PDB entry 4MRT | X-ray diffraction, 2.00 A resolution | chains C and A

== Chain C ==
Protein: Tyrocidine synthase 3
Organism: Brevibacillus parabrevis
Notes: fragment: Peptidyl carrier protein domain
UniProt: O30409 (TYCC_BREPA); residues 8-83 here correspond to UniProt positions 3038-3113 (UniProt number = residue number + 3030)
Sequence (90 residues; row label = number of the first residue in the row):
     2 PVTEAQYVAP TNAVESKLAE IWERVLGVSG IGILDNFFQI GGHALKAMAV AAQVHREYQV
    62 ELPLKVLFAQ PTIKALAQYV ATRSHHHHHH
Disordered / not traced: 2-7, 85-91
Construct notes: expression tag (2-7, 86-91); engineered mutation Ala45 (Ser3075 in O30409); cloning artifact (84-85)
Residues lining bound ligands: coenzyme A (COA): His44, Ala45, Lys66, Phe69, Ala70
From the paper describing this entry:
  - mutagenesis - G42A: increased catalytic activity with 4'-phosphopantetheinyl transferase sfp (chain A)
  - mutagenesis - G42A: abolished expression
  - mutagenesis - G42A/S45A (Kd 89.7 uM): decreased binding to 4'-phosphopantetheinyl transferase sfp (chain A)

== Chain A ==
Protein: 4'-phosphopantetheinyl transferase sfp
Organism: Bacillus subtilis subsp. subtilis
Notes: EC 2.7.8.-
UniProt: P39135 (SFP_BACSU); residues 1-224 here = UniProt positions 1-224
Sequence (232 residues; each row starts with the number of its first residue):
     1 MKIYGIYMDR PLSQEENERF MTFISPEKRE KCRRFYHKED AHRTLLGDVL VRSVISRQYQ
    61 LDKSDIRFST QEYGKPCIPD LPDAHFNISH SGRWVIGAFD SQPIGIDIEK TKPISLEIAK
   121 RFFSKTEYSD LLAKDKDEQT DYFYHLWSMK ESFIKQEGKG LSLPLDSFSV RLHQDGQVSI
   181 ELPDSHSPCY IKTYEVDPGY KMAVCAAHPD FPEDITMVSY EELLRSHHHH HH
Disordered / not traced: 226-232
Construct notes: variant Thr22 (Ser in P39135), Gly97 (Cys in P39135); cloning artifact (225-226); expression tag (227-232)
Ion coordination: Mg2+ site 1: His90 (together with coenzyme A); Mg2+ site 2: Asp107, Glu151 (together with coenzyme A)
Residues lining bound ligands: coenzyme A (COA): Lys31, Thr44, Glu72, Tyr73, Gly74, Lys75, Pro76, Asn87, Ile88, Ser89, His90, Asp107, Glu109, Glu151, Ile154, Lys155, Gly158, Lys159, Gly160, Leu161, Ser162
UniProt features mapped onto this chain:
  - region: Gly158 to Cys189 (Peptidyl carrier protein binding)
  - binding site (Mg(2+)): Asp107, Glu109, Glu151
From the paper describing this entry:
  - Mg2+ coordination: His90, Asp107, Glu151
  - conformationally variable residues (helix shift, loop rearrangement, side-chain flip): Glu109, Lys110 to Gln139, Glu151, Gly158 to Ser187
  - Mg2+ coordination through a water molecule: Glu109, Trp147
  - binding site for coenzyme A: Glu72, Tyr73, Leu161, Ser162
  - catalytic residues: Glu151 (proposed by the authors, not directly observed)
  - mutagenesis - Y36P: unchanged binding to coenzyme A
  - mutagenesis - Y36P: increased catalytic activity with Tyrocidine synthase 3 (chain C)

== Chain C / chain A interface ==
Contacting residue pairs - 26 pairs, chain C then chain A:
  Val29(C) with His37(A)
  Phe39(C) with Phe35(A)
  Gln40(C) with Arg34(A); Phe35(A); Tyr36(A), hydrogen bond (backbone-backbone)
  Ile41(C) with Tyr36(A), hydrophobic; His37(A), hydrogen bond (backbone-side chain)
  Gly42(C) with His37(A); Asp40(A)
  His44(C) with Glu109(A), salt bridge
  Ala45(C) with Trp147(A), hydrophobic; Glu151(A); Leu161(A), hydrophobic
  Leu46(C) with Tyr144(A), hydrophobic; Trp147(A)
  Met49(C) with Ile118(A), hydrophobic; Phe122(A); Trp147(A), hydrophobic; Leu161(A), hydrophobic
  Ala53(C) with Glu117(A); Arg121(A)
  His56(C) with Arg121(A), hydrogen bond
  Arg57(C) with Glu117(A), salt bridge
  Leu65(C) with Phe122(A), hydrophobic
  Lys66(C) with Ser162(A)
  Phe69(C) with Leu161(A), hydrophobic
Interface residues without a listed pair, chain C (17 interface residues in all): Ala50, Ala52
Interface residues without a listed pair, chain A (18 interface residues in all): Ile114, Phe143, Leu165
The authors on this interface:
  - residue pairs: Gln40(C)-Tyr36(A) (backbone contact)
  - interface residues, chain C: Leu46(C), Met49(C)
  - hot spots on chain C (mutagenesis) - L46A, L46N, M49D: decreased catalytic activity with 4'-phosphopantetheinyl transferase sfp (chain A)
  - hot spots on chain C (mutagenesis) - L46D: abolished catalytic activity with 4'-phosphopantetheinyl transferase sfp (chain A)
  - hot spots on chain C (mutagenesis) - S45A/L46N, S45A/L46D, S45A/M49D: abolished binding to 4'-phosphopantetheinyl transferase sfp (chain A)
  - interface residues, chain A: Phe122(A), Phe143(A), Tyr144(A), Trp147(A), Leu165(A)
  - hot spots on chain A (mutagenesis) - Y36P: decreased binding to Tyrocidine synthase 3 (chain C)

== Summary ==
17 residues of chain C and 18 residues of chain A are in contact; the contacts include 3 hydrogen bonds and 2
salt bridges. Among the polar pairs are His44(C)-Glu109(A), Arg57(C)-Glu117(A) and Ile41(C)-His37(A). The
authors report a backbone contact between Gln40(C) and Tyr36(A). The paper reports the catalytic residue
Glu151(A); L46A, L46N and M49D of chain C reduce catalytic activity with 4'-phosphopantetheinyl transferase
sfp (chain A); 10 substitutions were tested in all.
Here chain C is Tyrocidine synthase 3 (Brevibacillus parabrevis) and chain A is 4'-phosphopantetheinyl
transferase sfp (Bacillus subtilis subsp. subtilis). Entry 4MRT (Structure of the Phosphopantetheine
Transferase Sfp in Complex with Coenzyme A and a Peptidyl Carrier Protein) was determined by X-ray
diffraction.
